Entry 8TGO (X-ray diffraction, 5.75 A resolution (low resolution: residue-level contacts below are approximate; hydrogen-bond / salt-bridge calls are withheld)); this record covers chains b and e of the 15 polymer chains in the assembly.

== Chain b ==
Protein: 35O22 scFv
Source organism: Homo sapiens
Notes: antibody fragment or engineered binder
Amino-acid sequence (286 residues; row label = number of the first residue in the row; note: 6 numbers in that range are skipped by the numbering (no residue carries them; nothing is unmodelled there); a row labelled like 128A-128Z holds insertion residues (128A, then the next letters in order)):
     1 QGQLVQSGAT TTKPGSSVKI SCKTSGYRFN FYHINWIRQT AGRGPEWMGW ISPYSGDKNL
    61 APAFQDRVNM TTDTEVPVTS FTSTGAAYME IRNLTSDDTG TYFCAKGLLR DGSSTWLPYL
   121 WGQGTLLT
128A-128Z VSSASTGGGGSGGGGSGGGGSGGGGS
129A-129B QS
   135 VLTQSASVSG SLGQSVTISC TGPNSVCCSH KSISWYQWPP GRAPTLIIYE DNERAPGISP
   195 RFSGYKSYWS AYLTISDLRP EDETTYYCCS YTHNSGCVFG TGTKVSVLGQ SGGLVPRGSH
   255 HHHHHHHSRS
Disordered / not traced: 128A-128Z, 129A-129B, 243-264
Disulfides: Cys22-Cys104, Cys154-Cys222, Cys223-Cys231
Covalent attachments: N-acetylglucosamine (NAG) linked to Asn69
Residues lining bound ligands: N-acetylglucosamine (NAG; 2-acetamido-2-deoxy-beta-D-glucopyranose): Gln1, Tyr32, Lys106, Leu108, Leu109, Arg110

== Chain e ==
Protein: Envelope glycoprotein gp120
Source organism: Human immunodeficiency virus 1
UniProtKB: Q2N0S6 (Q2N0S6_9HIV1); the construct lacks a stretch of the UniProt sequence and is renumbered around it, so the offset changes along the chain: 31-141 = UniProt 30-140; 150-185 = UniProt 141-176; 188-309 = UniProt 187-308; 312-321 = UniProt 309-318; 2 more segments
Amino-acid sequence (490 residues; each row starts with the number of its first residue; note: 13 numbers in that range are skipped by the numbering (no residue carries them; nothing is unmodelled there); a row labelled like 185A-185J holds insertion residues (185A, then the next letters in order)):
    31 AENLWVTVYY GVPVWKDAET TLFCASDAKA YETKKHNVWA THACVPTDPN PQEIHLENVT
    91 EEFNMWKNNM VEQMHEDIIS LWDQSLKPCV KLTPLCVTLQ CTNVTNNITD D
   150 MRGELKNCSF NMTTELRDKK QKVYSLFYRL DVVQIN
185A-185J ENQGNRSNNS
   188 NKEYRLINCN TSAITQACPK VSFEPIPIHY CAPAGFAILK CKDKKFNGTG PCPSVSTVQC
   248 THGIKPVVST QLLLNGSLAE EEVIIRSENI TNNAKNILVQ LNTPVQINCT RPNNNTVKSI
   308 RI
   312 GPGQWFYYTG
  321A D
   322 IIGDIRQAHC NVSKATWNET LGKVVKQLRK HFGNNTIIRF ANSSGGDLEV TTHSFNCGGE
   382 FFYCNTSGLF NSTWISN
   400 TSVQGSNSTG SNDSITLPCR IKQIINMWQR IGQAMYAPPI QGVIRCVSNI TGLILTRDGG
   460 STNSTTETFR PGGGDMRDNW RSELYKYKVV KIEPLGVAPT KCKRRVVGGG SGGGGSGGGG
   520 SGG
Disordered / not traced: 31, 61-64, 185A-185J, 400-411, 459-464, 505-522
Disulfides: Cys54-Cys74, Cys119-Cys205, Cys126-Cys196, Cys131-Cys157, Cys218-Cys247, Cys228-Cys239, Cys296-Cys331, Cys378-Cys445, Cys385-Cys418
Covalent attachments: glycan linked to Asn88, Asn332; N-acetylglucosamine (NAG) linked to Asn133, Asn160, Asn197, Asn234, Asn262, Asn276, Asn295, Asn301, Asn355, Asn386, Asn392, Asn448
Construct notes: conflict Lys64 (Glu63 in Q2N0S6), Glu106 (Thr105 in Q2N0S6), Ile271 (Met270 in Q2N0S6), Leu288 (Phe287 in Q2N0S6), Val304 (Arg303 in Q2N0S6), Trp316 (Ala313 in Q2N0S6), Tyr319 (Ala316 in Q2N0S6), Asn332 (Thr330 in Q2N0S6), Lys500 (Arg497 in Q2N0S6), Cys501 (Ala498 in Q2N0S6); expression tag (508-522)

== Interface between chain b and chain e ==
Residue-residue contacts - 16 pairs, chain b then chain e:
  Arg28(b) with Asn88(e); Val89(e); Thr90(e)
  Phe31(b) with Asn88(e)
  Tyr54(b) with Glu87(e); Asn88(e)
  Glu75(b) with Thr90(e)
  Pro77(b) with Pro238(e); Pro240(e)
  Val78(b) with Glu92(e); Pro238(e)
  Thr79(b) with Thr90(e); Glu92(e)
  Ser80(b) with Thr90(e); Glu91(e)
  Arg110(b) with Asn88(e)

== In short ==
9 residues of chain b and 8 residues of chain e are in contact. Ligands of chain b: N-acetylglucosamine.
Covalently linked N-acetylglucosamine: at Asn69(b). Covalently linked N-acetylglucosamine: at Asn133(e),
Asn160(e), Asn197(e), Asn234(e), Asn262(e) and Asn276(e) and 6 more.
Here chain b is 35O22 scFv (Homo sapiens) and chain e is Envelope glycoprotein gp120 (Human immunodeficiency
virus 1). Entry 8TGO (Crystal structure of the BG505 triple tandem trimer gp140 HIV-1 Env in complex with
PGT124 and ...) was determined by X-ray diffraction.
